Entry 9GGM (electron microscopy, 2.71 A resolution); this record covers chains A and C of the 4 polymer chains in the assembly.

Chain A (and C):
Molecule: Isoform 1 of Kelch repeat and BTB domain-containing protein 4
Organism: Homo sapiens
Notes: engineered mutation(s): Indel mutation R313PRR; chain C of this document is another copy of the same molecule, construct and numbering; everything in this record applies to it too
UniProt: Q9NVX7 (KBTB4_HUMAN), isoform Q9NVX7-2; the construct has insertions or renumbered stretches relative to UniProt, so the offset changes along the chain: 17-310 = UniProt 17-310; 313-536 = UniProt 311-534
Amino-acid sequence (520 residues; each row starts with the number of its first residue):
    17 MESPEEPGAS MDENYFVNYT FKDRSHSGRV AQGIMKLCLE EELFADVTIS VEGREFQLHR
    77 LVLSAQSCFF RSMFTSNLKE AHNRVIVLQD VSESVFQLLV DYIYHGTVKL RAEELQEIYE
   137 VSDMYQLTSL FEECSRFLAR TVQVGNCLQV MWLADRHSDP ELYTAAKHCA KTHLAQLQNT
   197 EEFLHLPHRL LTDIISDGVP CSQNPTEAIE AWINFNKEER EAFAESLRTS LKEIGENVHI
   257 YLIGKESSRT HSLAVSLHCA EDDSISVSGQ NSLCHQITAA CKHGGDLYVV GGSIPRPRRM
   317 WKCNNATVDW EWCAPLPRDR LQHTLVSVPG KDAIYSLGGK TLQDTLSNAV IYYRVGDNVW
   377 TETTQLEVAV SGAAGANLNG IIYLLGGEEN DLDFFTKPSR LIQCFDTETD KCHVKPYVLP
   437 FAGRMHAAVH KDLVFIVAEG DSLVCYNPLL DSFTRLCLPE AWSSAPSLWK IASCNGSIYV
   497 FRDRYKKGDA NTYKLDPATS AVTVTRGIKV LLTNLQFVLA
Unresolved in the structure: 17-31, 58-75, 91-104, 156-160, 195-203, 216-218, 228-242, 262-267, 278-279, 321-323, 478-483, 502-505, 522-524
Differences from the reference sequence: insertion (311-312)
Reported in the primary citation:
  - conformationally variable residues (loop rearrangement): R312
  - mutagenesis - H42A/V46D/I50T/L53E/F60S/L77K/A81E: abolished binding to Histone deacetylase 2

How chain A and chain C interact:
Contacting residue pairs (75; chain A residue first):
  F32(A) - F153(C)  hydrophobic
  F32(A) - H446(C)
  F32(A) - L449(C)  hydrophobic
  F32(A) - F451(C)  hydrophobic
  F32(A) - P513(C)  hydrophobic
  V33(A) - L126(C)
  V33(A) - R127(C)
  V33(A) - A514(C)
  N34(A) - L126(C)
  N34(A) - T470(C)
  Y35(A) - V124(C)
  Y35(A) - K125(C)
  Y35(A) - L126(C)  hydrophobic
  Y35(A) - E149(C)
  Y35(A) - F153(C)  hydrophobic
  Y35(A) - N463(C)
  Y35(A) - L466(C)  hydrophobic
  T36(A) - V124(C)
  T36(A) - S468(C)  hydrogen bond (backbone-side chain)
  F37(A) - Y118(C)  hydrophobic
  F37(A) - G122(C)
  F37(A) - V124(C)  hydrogen bond (backbone-backbone)
  F37(A) - L466(C)  hydrophobic
  D39(A) - Y118(C)
  D39(A) - G122(C)
  H42(A) - Q82(C)  hydrogen bond
  H42(A) - I119(C)
  H42(A) - Y120(C)  hydrogen bond (side chain-backbone)
  S43(A) - A47(C)
  R45(A) - A81(C)
  R45(A) - Q82(C)  hydrogen bond
  R45(A) - Y118(C)  hydrogen bond
  V46(A) - A81(C)
  A47(A) - S43(C)
  G49(A) - A81(C)
  I50(A) - A81(C)
  L53(A) - S80(C)
  R76(A) - L53(C)
  S80(A) - L53(C)
  A81(A) - R45(C)
  A81(A) - V46(C)
  A81(A) - G49(C)
  A81(A) - I50(C)
  Q82(A) - H42(C)  hydrogen bond
  Q82(A) - R45(C)  hydrogen bond
  Y118(A) - F37(C)  hydrophobic
  Y118(A) - D39(C)
  Y118(A) - R45(C)  hydrogen bond
  I119(A) - H42(C)
  Y120(A) - H42(C)  hydrogen bond (backbone-side chain)
  G122(A) - F37(C)
  G122(A) - D39(C)
  V124(A) - Y35(C)
  V124(A) - T36(C)
  V124(A) - F37(C)  hydrogen bond (backbone-backbone)
  K125(A) - Y35(C)
  L126(A) - V33(C)
  L126(A) - N34(C)
  L126(A) - Y35(C)  hydrophobic
  R127(A) - V33(C)
  A128(A) - F32(C)
  A128(A) - V33(C)
  E149(A) - Y35(C)
  F153(A) - F32(C)  hydrophobic
  F153(A) - Y35(C)  hydrophobic
  H446(A) - F32(C)
  L449(A) - F32(C)  hydrophobic
  F451(A) - F32(C)  hydrophobic
  N463(A) - Y35(C)
  L466(A) - Y35(C)  hydrophobic
  L466(A) - F37(C)  hydrophobic
  S468(A) - T36(C)  hydrogen bond (side chain-backbone)
  T470(A) - N34(C)
  P513(A) - F32(C)  hydrophobic
  A514(A) - V33(C)
Interface residues without a listed pair, chain A (47 interface residues in all): K38, L77, V78, R87, H121, T123, S145, L146
Interface residues without a listed pair, chain C (47 interface residues in all): K38, R76, L77, V78, R87, H121, T123, A128, S145, L146

Summary:
The chain A/chain C interface involves 47 residues from each chain; the contacts include 12 hydrogen bonds.
Polar pairs include T36(A)-S468(C), H42(A)-Q82(C) and H42(A)-Y120(C). The paper reports that
H42A/V46D/I50T/L53E/F60S/L77K/A81E of chain A abolish binding to Histone deacetylase 2; conformational
variability at R312(A).
Both chains are Isoform 1 of Kelch repeat and BTB domain-containing protein 4 (Homo sapiens). Entry 9GGM
(Cryo-EM structure of KBTBD4 P313PRR mutant-HDAC2 2:2 complex) was determined by electron microscopy (same
publication as 9GGL, 9GGN and 9I2C).
